Entry 6RK8 (X-ray diffraction, 1.60 A resolution); this record covers chains A and P.

== Chain A ==
Protein: 14-3-3 protein sigma
Source organism: Homo sapiens
Reference sequence: P31947 (1433S_HUMAN); residue numbers follow UniProt; this construct covers 1-248
Chain sequence (253 residues; row label = number of the first residue in the row; numbers below 1 keep their minus sign (Gly-4 is residue -4)):
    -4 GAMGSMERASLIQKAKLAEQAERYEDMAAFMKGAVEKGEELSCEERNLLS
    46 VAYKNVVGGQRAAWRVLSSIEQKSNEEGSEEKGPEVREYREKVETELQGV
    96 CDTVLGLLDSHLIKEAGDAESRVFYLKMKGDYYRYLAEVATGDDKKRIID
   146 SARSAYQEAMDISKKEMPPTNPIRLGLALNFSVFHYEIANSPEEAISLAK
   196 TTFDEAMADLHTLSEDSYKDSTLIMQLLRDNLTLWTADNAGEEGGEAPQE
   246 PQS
Unresolved in the structure: 138, 232-248
Sequence notes: expression tag (-4 to 0)
Modified positions: Cys38 (S-hydroxycysteine; CSO)
Swiss-Prot annotation at these positions:
  - site (Interaction with phosphoserine on interacting protein): Arg56, Arg129
  - modified residue (Phosphoserine): Ser5, Ser74, Ser248
Bound ions: Mg2+ site 1: Glu35, Glu110, Glu188; Mg2+ site 2 near Glu89 (its only coordinating residue here)
Residues lining bound ligands: K6N (7-(3-azanyl-4-methyl-pyrazol-1-yl)-1-benzothiophene-2-carboximidamide): Glu14, Cys38, Glu39, Asn42, Leu43, Val46

== Chain P ==
Protein: Cellular tumor antigen p53
Reference sequence: P04637 (P53_HUMAN); residues 382-393 here = UniProt positions 382-393
Chain sequence (12 residues; row label = number of the first residue in the row):
   382 KLMFKTEGPDSD
Unresolved in the structure: 382-383, 392-393
Modified positions: Thr387 (phosphothreonine; TPO)
Swiss-Prot annotation at these positions:
  - modified residue: Lys382 (N6,N6-dimethyllysine), Ser392 (Phosphoserine)
  - cross-link: Lys386 (Glycyl lysine isopeptide (Lys-Gly) (interchain with G-Cter in SUMO))
  - natural variant: Phe385 (F385L: In a sporadic cancer), Gly389 (G389W: In a sporadic cancer), Ser392 (S392L: In a sporadic cancer)
  - mutagenesis: Lys382 (K382A: Abolishes acetylation by CREBBP; K382R: Abolishes monomethylation by KMT5A), Leu383 (L383A: Abolishes S-315 phosphorylation by CDK2/cyclin A), Phe385 (F385A: Reduced SUMO1 conjugation), Lys386 (K386A: Abolishes SUMO1 conjugation, in vitro and in vivo), Thr387 (T387A: No effect SUMO1 conjugation), Glu388 (E388A: Abolishes SUMO1 conjugation), Ser392 (S392D: Mimics phosphorylation; promotes ability to undergo liquid-liquid phase separation; S392E: Abolished ability to undergo liquid-liquid phase separation)
From the paper describing this entry:
  - post-translational modification sites: Thr387 (citing earlier work)

== How chain A and chain P interact ==
Pairs across the interface (25):
  Lys49(A) with Thr387(P); Glu388(P); Pro390(P), hydrogen bond (side chain-backbone)
  Asn50(A) with Pro390(P); Asp391(P)
  Arg56(A) with Met384(P); Thr387(P)
  Arg60(A) with Met384(P)
  Lys122(A) with Glu388(P), salt bridge
  Arg129(A) with Thr387(P)
  Tyr130(A) with Thr387(P)
  Leu174(A) with Lys386(P); Thr387(P); Glu388(P)
  Asn175(A) with Thr387(P); Glu388(P), hydrogen bond (side chain-backbone)
  Val178(A) with Lys386(P); Thr387(P)
  Tyr181(A) with Phe385(P), hydrophobic
  Glu182(A) with Phe385(P), hydrogen bond (side chain-backbone)
  Asp225(A) with Lys386(P), salt bridge
  Asn226(A) with Phe385(P); Lys386(P), hydrogen bond (side chain-backbone)
  Leu229(A) with Phe385(P), hydrophobic
  Trp230(A) with Phe385(P)
Interface residues without a listed pair, chain A (21 interface residues in all): Val46, Gly53, Glu133, Gly171, Leu222
Interface residues without a listed pair, chain P (8 interface residues in all): Gly389

== In short ==
The interface between chain A and chain P involves 21 residues on one side and 8 on the other; the contacts
include 4 hydrogen bonds and 2 salt bridges. Among the polar pairs are Lys122(A)-Glu388(P),
Asp225(A)-Lys386(P) and Lys49(A)-Pro390(P). Chain A binds compound K6N. The paper reports a modification site
at Thr387(P).
Chain A is 14-3-3 protein sigma (Homo sapiens) and chain P is Cellular tumor antigen p53; the structure,
Fragment AZ-014 binding at the p53pT387/14-3-3 sigma interface, was determined by X-ray diffraction, deposited
together with 6R5L, 6RHC, 6RJL, 6RJQ, 6RJZ, 6RKI and 24 further entries.
